PDB entry 8TU1 | electron microscopy, 2.31 A resolution | chains K and 1 of the 60 polymer chains in the assembly

# Chain K (and 1)
Name: VP2
Organism: Porcine bocavirus 1 pig/ZJD/China/2006
Notes: chain 1 of this document is another copy of the same molecule, construct and numbering; everything in this record applies to it too
UniProtKB: D7RF54 (D7RF54_9VIRU); residues 1-567 here = UniProt positions 1-567
Chain sequence (567 residues; row label = number of the first residue in the row):
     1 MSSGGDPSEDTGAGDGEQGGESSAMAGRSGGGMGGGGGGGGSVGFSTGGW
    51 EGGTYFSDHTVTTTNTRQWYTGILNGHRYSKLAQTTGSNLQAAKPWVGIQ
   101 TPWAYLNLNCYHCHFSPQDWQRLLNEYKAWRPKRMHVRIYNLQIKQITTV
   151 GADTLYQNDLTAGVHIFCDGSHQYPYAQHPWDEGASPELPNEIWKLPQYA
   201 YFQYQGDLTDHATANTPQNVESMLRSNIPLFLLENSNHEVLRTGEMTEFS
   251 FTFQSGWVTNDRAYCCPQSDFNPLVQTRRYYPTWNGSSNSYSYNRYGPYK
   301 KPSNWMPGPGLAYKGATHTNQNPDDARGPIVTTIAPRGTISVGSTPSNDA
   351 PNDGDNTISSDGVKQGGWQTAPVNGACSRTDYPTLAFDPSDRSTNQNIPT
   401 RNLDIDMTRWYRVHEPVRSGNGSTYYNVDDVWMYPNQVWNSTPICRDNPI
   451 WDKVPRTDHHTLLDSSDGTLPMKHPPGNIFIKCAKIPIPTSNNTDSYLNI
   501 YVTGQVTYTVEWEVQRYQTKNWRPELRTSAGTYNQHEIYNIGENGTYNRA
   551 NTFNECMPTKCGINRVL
Not modelled in the structure: 1-40

# Chain K / chain 1 interface
Contacting residue pairs (261; chain K residue first):
  N215(K) with W284(1); N289(1), hydrogen bond (side chain-backbone); S290(1)
  T259(K) with D458(1), hydrogen bond
  R262(K) with N227(1)
  Y264(K) with P175(1); F202(1); Q203(1); P229(1), hydrophobic; F231(1)
  C265(K) with F202(1), hydrophobic
  C266(K) with I334(1), hydrophobic; W368(1)
  P267(K) with P455(1), hydrophobic
  Q268(K) with W368(1); T370(1)
  S269(K) with W96(1), hydrogen bond (backbone-side chain); F202(1); W368(1)
  D270(K) with A177(1)
  F271(K) with W96(1); A177(1); H179(1); W368(1), hydrophobic
  N272(K) with Y105(1); A177(1); Q198(1), hydrogen bond (side chain-backbone); Y199(1); A200(1)
  P273(K) with W96(1)
  L274(K) with L82(1), hydrophobic; Q100(1); Q198(1); A200(1), hydrophobic
  V275(K) with Y105(1); D182(1); E183(1); P197(1), hydrophobic
  Q276(K) with D182(1); E183(1), hydrogen bond (backbone-backbone)
  T277(K) with H179(1); W181(1)
  R278(K) with C110(1); W181(1), hydrogen bond (backbone-backbone); D182(1); E183(1); F387(1); D388(1), hydrogen bond (side chain-backbone); P389(1); D447(1), hydrogen bond (side chain-backbone)
  R279(K) with H179(1); W181(1); A371(1), hydrogen bond (side chain-backbone); P372(1); T384(1); L385(1); A386(1)
  Y280(K) with A386(1), hydrogen bond (backbone-backbone); F387(1), hydrophobic; D388(1), hydrogen bond; I398(1)
  Y281(K) with N320(1), hydrogen bond (side chain-backbone); P323(1); R327(1), hydrogen bond
  P282(K) with T317(1); P383(1)
  T283(K) with T317(1); T319(1), hydrogen bond (side chain-backbone); N320(1)
  W284(K) with T317(1), hydrogen bond (backbone-backbone)
  Y291(K) with K314(1); Y382(1); P383(1), hydrophobic
  Y293(K) with Y382(1); P383(1); A386(1), hydrophobic; T400(1), hydrogen bond
  N294(K) with N320(1)
  R295(K) with E183(1), salt bridge; P323(1); D388(1), salt bridge
  Y296(K) with Q369(1)
  G297(K) with P323(1), hydrogen bond (backbone-backbone); D324(1)
  P298(K) with D324(1)
  Y299(K) with L82(1); A83(1); Q84(1); W96(1), hydrophobic; D324(1), hydrogen bond (backbone-side chain); W368(1)
  K300(K) with D324(1); D325(1); A326(1); Q365(1), hydrogen bond (side chain-backbone); G366(1); G367(1), hydrogen bond (side chain-backbone); W368(1); Q369(1), hydrogen bond (backbone-side chain)
  K301(K) with H179(1); D182(1), salt bridge; Q369(1)
  P302(K) with H179(1), hydrogen bond (backbone-side chain); Q369(1); A371(1)
  S303(K) with Q369(1), hydrogen bond (backbone-backbone); T370(1); A371(1), hydrogen bond (backbone-backbone)
  N304(K) with D452(1), hydrogen bond; D467(1), hydrogen bond; T469(1), hydrogen bond
  W305(K) with T370(1), hydrogen bond (backbone-side chain); D452(1), hydrogen bond; K453(1), hydrogen bond (side chain-backbone); V454(1), hydrophobic; P455(1); L463(1), hydrophobic
  M306(K) with L311(1), hydrophobic; I330(1), hydrophobic; T370(1); V373(1), hydrophobic
  P307(K) with I330(1); T332(1)
  K314(K) with P351(1); N352(1); D355(1), salt bridge
  T317(K) with D353(1)
  N348(K) with W284(1); N289(1); R418(1)
  A350(K) with R418(1)
  P351(K) with V417(1), hydrophobic
  D353(K) with W284(1); Y291(1); R418(1), salt bridge
  G354(K) with W284(1)
  S378(K) with A335(1)
  R379(K) with R337(1), hydrogen bond (backbone-side chain); D355(1), salt bridge
  Y382(K) with N215(1), hydrogen bond; R337(1)
  N402(K) with P217(1); R337(1)
  L403(K) with M223(1), hydrophobic
  D404(K) with P336(1)
  I405(K) with V220(1), hydrophobic; L224(1), hydrophobic; P336(1), hydrophobic
  M407(K) with Q205(1); L224(1), hydrophobic; I334(1)
  R409(K) with I334(1)
  W410(K) with T332(1); T333(1); I334(1), hydrophobic
  Y411(K) with T333(1), hydrogen bond (backbone-backbone); A335(1); D355(1); N356(1), hydrogen bond (side chain-backbone)
  R412(K) with T332(1); T333(1), hydrogen bond (backbone-backbone); N352(1), hydrogen bond; D355(1); N356(1), hydrogen bond (side chain-backbone); I358(1)
  V413(K) with I330(1), hydrophobic; V331(1)
  H414(K) with P329(1); I330(1); V331(1), hydrogen bond (backbone-backbone); V363(1)
  E415(K) with Y313(1), hydrogen bond; P329(1); I330(1)
  P416(K) with G315(1); A316(1); R327(1); P329(1)
  R418(K) with T317(1)
  N421(K) with H318(1)
  G422(K) with H318(1)
  S423(K) with A316(1); H318(1)
  Y425(K) with A316(1); S360(1); K364(1)
  D430(K) with W432(1)
  V431(K) with W432(1), hydrophobic
  W432(K) with W432(1)
  M433(K) with W432(1); M433(1), hydrogen bond (backbone-backbone); T461(1)
  Y434(K) with G310(1); L311(1); V373(1), hydrogen bond (side chain-backbone); N374(1); G375(1), hydrogen bond (side chain-backbone); W432(1), hydrophobic; M433(1); T461(1), hydrogen bond (backbone-side chain)
  P435(K) with P309(1), hydrophobic; M433(1); T461(1); L462(1); D464(1)
  N436(K) with T461(1), hydrogen bond (backbone-side chain); L462(1), hydrogen bond (backbone-backbone); L463(1); D464(1), hydrogen bond (side chain-backbone); S465(1)
  Q437(K) with H460(1); T461(1), hydrogen bond (backbone-backbone)
  V438(K) with P455(1); T457(1); H459(1)
  W439(K) with T457(1); D458(1), hydrogen bond (backbone-backbone); H459(1), hydrogen bond (backbone-backbone); H460(1); T461(1)
  N440(K) with T457(1); D458(1), hydrogen bond (side chain-backbone)
  S441(K) with D458(1), hydrogen bond (backbone-side chain)
  L462(K) with H459(1)
  L463(K) with H459(1)
  D464(K) with H459(1), salt bridge
  K520(K) with Q173(1); Y174(1); L230(1); N235(1), hydrogen bond (side chain-backbone); S236(1)
  N521(K) with P229(1); L230(1), hydrogen bond (side chain-backbone); F231(1)
  W522(K) with L230(1), hydrogen bond (backbone-backbone); L232(1), hydrophobic
  R523(K) with S226(1), hydrogen bond (side chain-backbone); N227(1); I228(1), hydrogen bond (side chain-backbone); L230(1)
  P524(K) with S226(1)
  E525(K) with N227(1)
  L526(K) with M223(1); N227(1), hydrogen bond (backbone-side chain)
  K560(K) with D458(1), salt bridge
  C561(K) with N227(1), hydrogen bond (backbone-side chain)
  G562(K) with N227(1), hydrogen bond (backbone-side chain)
  N564(K) with N227(1), hydrogen bond (side chain-backbone); P229(1)
  R565(K) with R456(1), hydrogen bond (side chain-backbone); T457(1); D458(1), salt bridge
  V566(K) with H172(1); Q173(1); Y174(1); P175(1), hydrophobic; F231(1), hydrophobic; R456(1)
  L567(K) with K453(1); P455(1); R456(1), hydrogen bond (backbone-backbone)
Also at the interface, not in a pair above, chain K (103 interface residues in all): A214, D349, T408, V417, Q518, T519
Also at the interface, not in a pair above, chain 1 (137 interface residues in all): P95, P180, Y201, L208, A214, T216, R225, Q321, N322, G328, T357, S390, D391, S393, V431, W439, N448, P449, S466, P471

# Overview
103 residues of chain K face 137 of chain 1 across their interface; the contacts include 62 hydrogen bonds and
9 salt bridges. Among the polar pairs are R295(K)-E183(1), R295(K)-D388(1) and K301(K)-D182(1).
Chain K and chain 1 are both VP2 (Porcine bocavirus 1 pig/ZJD/China/2006); the structure, The Capsid of
Porcine Bocavirus 1, was determined by electron microscopy (same publication as 8TU0 and 8TU2).
